8YTG - chains A and B; structure by X-ray diffraction, 1.45 A resolution.

Chain A:
Name: Interferon regulatory factor 2-binding protein 2
From: Homo sapiens
Notes: fragment: RING domain
UniProtKB: Q7Z5L9 (I2BP2_HUMAN); residue numbers follow UniProt; this construct covers 497-578
Chain sequence (83 residues; row label = number of the first residue in the row):
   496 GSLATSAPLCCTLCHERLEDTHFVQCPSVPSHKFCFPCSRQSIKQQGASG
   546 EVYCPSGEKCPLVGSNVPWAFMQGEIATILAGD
Unresolved in the structure: 496-502
Construct notes: expression tag (496)
Curated features (UniProtKB/Swiss-Prot):
  - zinc finger: C506 to E553 (RING-type)
  - natural variant: S551 (S551N: In CVID14)
Ion coordination: Zn2+ site 1: C506, C509, C530, C533; Zn2+ site 2: C521, H527, C549, C555
What the authors report for this chain:
  - Zn2+ coordination: C506, C509, H517, C521, H527, C530, C533, C549, C555, A565
  - disease-associated variants - S551N: decreased stability (proposed by the authors, not directly observed)

Chain B:
Name: Interferon regulatory factor 2
UniProtKB: P14316 (IRF2_HUMAN); residues 1-8 here correspond to UniProt positions 331-338 (UniProt number = residue number + 330)
Chain sequence (8 residues; row label = number of the first residue in the row):
     1 RASVIKKT
Unresolved in the structure: 7-8
What the authors report for this chain:
  - Zn2+ coordination: R1
  - contacts within the chain: R1-A2 (hydrogen bond)

How chain A and chain B interact:
Contacting residue pairs (19; chain A residue first):
  H517(A) - K6(B)  hydrogen bond (side chain-backbone)
  F518(A) - V4(B)
  F518(A) - I5(B)
  F518(A) - K6(B)  hydrogen bond (backbone-backbone)
  V519(A) - V4(B)
  Q520(A) - V4(B)  hydrogen bond (backbone-backbone)
  Q520(A) - K6(B)
  P522(A) - V4(B)  hydrophobic
  F531(A) - I5(B)  hydrophobic
  L557(A) - R1(B)
  W564(A) - V4(B)  hydrophobic
  A565(A) - R1(B)  hydrogen bond (backbone-side chain)
  M567(A) - R1(B)
  E570(A) - R1(B)  salt bridge
  E570(A) - S3(B)
  E570(A) - V4(B)  hydrogen bond (side chain-backbone)
  E570(A) - I5(B)
  T573(A) - I5(B)
  I574(A) - I5(B)  hydrophobic
Other interface residues (no listed pair), chain A (14 interface residues in all): F566
Other interface residues (no listed pair), chain B (6 interface residues in all): A2
The authors on this interface:
  - pairs named by the authors: H517(A)-K6(B) (hydrogen bond), F518(A)-K6(B) (backbone contact), Q520(A)-V4(B) (backbone contact), A565(A)-R1(B) (hydrogen bond), E570(A)-R1(B) (salt bridge), S3(B)-E570(A) (hydrogen bond), V4(B)-E570(A) (hydrogen bond)
  - interface residues, chain A: H517(A), V519(A), P522(A), F531(A), W564(A), F566(A), T573(A), I574(A)
  - interface residues, chain B: V4(B)
  - hot spots on chain B (mutagenesis) - R1A, V4A/I5A: abolished binding to Interferon regulatory factor 2-binding protein 2 (chain A)

Overview:
14 residues of chain A face 6 of chain B across their interface, with 5 hydrogen bonds and 1 salt bridge.
Polar contacts include E570(A)-R1(B), H517(A)-K6(B) and A565(A)-R1(B). The authors report hydrogen bonds
between H517(A) and K6(B), A565(A) and R1(B) and S3(B) and E570(A) among others; backbone contacts between
F518(A) and K6(B) and Q520(A) and V4(B); a salt bridge between E570(A) and R1(B). The paper reports that R1A
and V4A/I5A of chain B abolish binding to Interferon regulatory factor 2-binding protein 2 (chain A);
interface residues H517(A), V519(A) and V4(B) among others.
Chain A is Interferon regulatory factor 2-binding protein 2 (Homo sapiens) and chain B is Interferon
regulatory factor 2; the structure, Crystal structures of human IRF2BP2 RING domain in complex with IRF2
peptide, was determined by X-ray diffraction (same publication as 8YTF and 8YTH).
